PDB entry 1JV2 | X-ray diffraction, 3.10 A resolution | chains A and B

== Chain A ==
Molecule: Integrin, alpha V
Organism: Homo sapiens
Sequence (957 residues; each row starts with the number of its first residue):
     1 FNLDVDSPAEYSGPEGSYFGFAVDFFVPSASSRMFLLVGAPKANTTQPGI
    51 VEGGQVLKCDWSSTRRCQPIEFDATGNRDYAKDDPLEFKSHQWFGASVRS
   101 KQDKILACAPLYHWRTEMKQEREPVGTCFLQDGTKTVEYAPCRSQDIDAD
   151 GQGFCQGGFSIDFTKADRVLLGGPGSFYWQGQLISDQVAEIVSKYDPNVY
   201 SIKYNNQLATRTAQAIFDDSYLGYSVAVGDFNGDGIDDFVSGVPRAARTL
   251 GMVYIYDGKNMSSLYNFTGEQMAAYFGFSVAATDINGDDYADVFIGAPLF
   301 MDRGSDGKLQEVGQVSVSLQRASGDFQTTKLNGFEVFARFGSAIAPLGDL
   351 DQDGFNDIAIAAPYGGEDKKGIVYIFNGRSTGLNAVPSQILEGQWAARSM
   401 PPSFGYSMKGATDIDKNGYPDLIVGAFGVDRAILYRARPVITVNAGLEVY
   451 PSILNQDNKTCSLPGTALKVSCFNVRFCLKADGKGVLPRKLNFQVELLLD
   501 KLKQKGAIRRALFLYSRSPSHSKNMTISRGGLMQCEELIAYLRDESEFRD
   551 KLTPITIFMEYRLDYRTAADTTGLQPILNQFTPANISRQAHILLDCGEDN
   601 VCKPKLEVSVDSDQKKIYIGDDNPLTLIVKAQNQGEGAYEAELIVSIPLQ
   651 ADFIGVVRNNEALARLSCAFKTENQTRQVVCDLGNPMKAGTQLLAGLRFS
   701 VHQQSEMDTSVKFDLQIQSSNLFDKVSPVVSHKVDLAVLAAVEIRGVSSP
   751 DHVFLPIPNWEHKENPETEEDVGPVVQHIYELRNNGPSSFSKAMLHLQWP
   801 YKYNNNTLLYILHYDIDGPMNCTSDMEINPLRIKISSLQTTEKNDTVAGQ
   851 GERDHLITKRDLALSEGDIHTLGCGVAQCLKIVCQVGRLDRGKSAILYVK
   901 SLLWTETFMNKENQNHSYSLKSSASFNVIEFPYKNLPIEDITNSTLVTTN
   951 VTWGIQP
Not modelled in the structure: 839-867, 957
Cystine bridges: Cys59-Cys67, Cys108-Cys128, Cys142-Cys155, Cys461-Cys472, Cys478-Cys535, Cys596-Cys602, Cys668-Cys681, Cys822-Cys884, Cys874-Cys879
Covalently attached groups: N-acetylglucosamine (NAG) linked to Asn44, Asn260, Asn266, Asn458, Asn585, Asn943, Asn950
Bound ions: Ca2+ site 1: Asp230, Asn232, Ile236, Asp238; Ca2+ site 2: Asp284, Asn286, Asp288, Tyr290, Asp292; Ca2+ site 3: Asp351, Asp353, Phe355, Asp357; Ca2+ site 4: Asp413, Asp415, Asn417, Tyr419, Pro420, Asp421; Ca2+ site 5: Gly597, Asp599, Val601, Glu636

== Chain B ==
Molecule: Platelet membrane glycoprotein iiia beta subunit
Organism: Homo sapiens
Sequence (692 residues; numbered 1 to 692; the number before each row is that of its first residue):
     1 GPNICTTRGVSSCQQCLAVSPMCAWCSDEALPLGSPRCDLKENLLKDNCA
    51 PESIEFPVSEARVLEDRPLSDKGSGDSSQVTQVSPQRIALRLRPDDSKNF
   101 SIQVRQVEDYPVDIYYLMDLSYSMKDDLWSIQNLGTKLATQMRKLTSNLR
   151 IGFGAFVDKPVSPYMYISPPEALENPCYDMKTTCLPMFGYKHVLTLTDQV
   201 TRFNEEVKKQSVSRNRDAPEGGFDAIMQATVCDEKIGWRNDASHLLVFTT
   251 DAKTHIALDGRLAGIVQPNDGQCHVGSDNHYSASTTMDYPSLGLMTEKLS
   301 QKNINLIFAVTENVVNLYQNYSELIPGTTVGVLSMDSSNVLQLIVDAYGK
   351 IRSKVELEVRDLPEELSLSFNATCLNNEVIPGLKSCMGLKIGDTVSFSIE
   401 AKVRGCPQEKEKSFTIKPVGFKDSLIVQVTFDCDCACQAQAEPNSHRCNN
   451 GNGTFECGVCRCGPGWLGSQCECSEEDYRPSQQDECSPREGQPVCSQRGE
   501 CLCGQCVCHSSDFGKITGKYCECDDFSCVRYKGEMCSGHGQCSCGDCLCD
   551 SDWTGYYCNCTTRTDTCMSSNGLLCSGRGKCECGSCVCIQPGSYGDTCEK
   601 CPTCPDACTFKKECVECKKFDREPYMTENTCNRYCRDEIESVKELKDTGK
   651 DAVNCTYKNEDDCVVRFQYYEDSSGKSILYVVEEPECPKGPD
Not modelled in the structure: 1-54, 435-531, 691-692
Cystine bridges: Cys177-Cys184, Cys232-Cys273, Cys374-Cys386, Cys406-Cys433, Cys536-Cys544, Cys542-Cys547, Cys549-Cys558, Cys560-Cys583, Cys567-Cys581, Cys575-Cys586, Cys588-Cys598, Cys601-Cys604, Cys608-Cys655, Cys614-Cys635, Cys617-Cys631, Cys663-Cys687
Covalently attached groups: N-acetylglucosamine (NAG) linked to Asn320, Asn371; glycan linked to Asn559, Asn654
Bound ions: Ca2+: Ser123, Asp126, Asp127, Met335
From the paper describing this entry:
  - Ca2+ coordination: Ser123, Asp126, Asp127, Met335
  - contacts within the chain: Ile114-Ile344, Leu138-Ile344, Leu245-Ile344
  - disease-associated variants - S162L: decreased stability (citing earlier work)
  - specificity-determining residues: Asp179 to Thr183 (citing earlier work)

== Interface between chain A and chain B ==
Contacting residue pairs - 97 pairs, chain A then chain B:
  Tyr18(A) - Val266(B)  hydrophobic
  Phe21(A) - Arg261(B)
  Phe21(A) - Val266(B)  hydrophobic
  Lys42(A) - Gly264(B)
  Trp93(A) - Gly264(B)
  Trp93(A) - Val266(B)  hydrophobic
  Leu111(A) - Leu262(B)
  Leu111(A) - Gly264(B)
  Gln120(A) - Pro169(B)
  Arg122(A) - Ile167(B)
  Arg122(A) - Ser168(B)
  Phe154(A) - Ile167(B)  hydrophobic
  Phe154(A) - Arg216(B)
  Gln156(A) - Leu262(B)
  Phe159(A) - Arg261(B)
  Phe159(A) - Leu262(B)  hydrophobic
  Trp179(A) - Pro163(B)  hydrophobic
  Trp179(A) - Asp217(B)
  Trp179(A) - Leu262(B)  hydrophobic
  Asp218(A) - Lys253(B)
  Asp219(A) - Asp217(B)
  Asp219(A) - Ala218(B)
  Asp219(A) - Pro219(B)
  Asp219(A) - Lys253(B)  salt bridge
  Tyr221(A) - Asp259(B)
  Tyr221(A) - Leu262(B)
  Tyr224(A) - Leu258(B)  hydrogen bond (side chain-backbone)
  Tyr224(A) - Arg261(B)  hydrogen bond
  Tyr224(A) - Leu262(B)  hydrophobic
  Arg245(A) - Pro219(B)
  Arg245(A) - Thr254(B)  hydrogen bond (side chain-backbone)
  Arg245(A) - Asp259(B)  salt bridge
  Thr249(A) - Ile256(B)
  Thr249(A) - Tyr321(B)  hydrogen bond
  Gln271(A) - Leu324(B)
  Met272(A) - Asn320(B)
  Met272(A) - Leu324(B)
  Ala273(A) - Ile256(B)  hydrophobic
  Ala273(A) - Leu292(B)  hydrophobic
  Ala273(A) - Tyr321(B)  hydrophobic
  Tyr275(A) - Ile256(B)  hydrophobic
  Tyr275(A) - Ala257(B)
  Tyr275(A) - Leu258(B)  hydrogen bond (side chain-backbone)
  Tyr275(A) - Asp259(B)  hydrogen bond
  Phe278(A) - Leu258(B)  hydrophobic
  Pro298(A) - Leu258(B)  hydrophobic
  Leu299(A) - Ala257(B)  hydrophobic
  Met301(A) - Leu324(B)  hydrophobic
  Arg303(A) - Arg563(B)
  Arg303(A) - Asp565(B)  salt bridge
  Ser305(A) - Asp552(B)
  Ser305(A) - Trp553(B)
  Ser305(A) - Arg563(B)
  Asp306(A) - Asp552(B)  hydrogen bond (backbone-side chain)
  Gly307(A) - Arg563(B)
  Gly307(A) - Asp565(B)
  Lys308(A) - Val359(B)
  Leu309(A) - Leu324(B)
  Glu311(A) - Ser291(B)  hydrogen bond
  Phe337(A) - Leu294(B)  hydrophobic
  Phe337(A) - Glu297(B)
  Arg339(A) - Leu258(B)
  Arg339(A) - Pro268(B)
  Ser399(A) - Gln267(B)
  Met400(A) - Gln267(B)
  Pro401(A) - Pro268(B)
  Tyr406(A) - Arg261(B)  hydrogen bond
  Phe427(A) - Val266(B)  hydrophobic
  Ile654(A) - Tyr557(B)  hydrophobic
  Arg658(A) - Met535(B)  hydrogen bond (side chain-backbone)
  Arg665(A) - Met535(B)
  Leu666(A) - Met535(B)
  Ser667(A) - Met535(B)
  Cys668(A) - Met535(B)
  Arg745(A) - Gly592(B)
  Arg745(A) - Thr603(B)
  Gly746(A) - Thr603(B)
  Val747(A) - Pro602(B)
  Val747(A) - Thr603(B)
  Ser749(A) - Asp606(B)
  Phe754(A) - Thr656(B)
  Phe754(A) - Tyr657(B)  hydrophobic
  Phe754(A) - Lys658(B)
  Pro758(A) - Arg666(B)
  Glu770(A) - Lys650(B)  salt bridge
  Ile779(A) - Pro602(B)
  Glu781(A) - Tyr594(B)  hydrogen bond
  Glu781(A) - Pro602(B)
  Glu781(A) - Thr603(B)  hydrogen bond
  Arg783(A) - Tyr594(B)
  Ser894(A) - Tyr594(B)  hydrogen bond
  Ile896(A) - Pro602(B)  hydrophobic
  Tyr898(A) - Pro602(B)
  Ile955(A) - Val664(B)  hydrophobic
  Ile955(A) - Glu686(B)
  Ile955(A) - Cys687(B)
  Ile955(A) - Pro688(B)
Interface residues without a listed pair, chain A (72 interface residues in all): His113, Lys119, Glu121, Ala149, Pro174, Arg248, Gly304, Tyr364, Arg698, Glu743, Pro750, Asp751, Gly954
Interface residues without a listed pair, chain B (63 interface residues in all): Ser162, Tyr164, Pro170, Tyr178, His255, Ala263, Gly293, Leu317, Cys536, Ser537, Gly538, Ser551, Tyr556, Gln590, Thr609
Interface features reported in the paper:
  - pairs named by the authors: Phe21(A)-Arg261(B) (cation-pi contact), Phe159(A)-Arg261(B) (cation-pi contact), Tyr224(A)-Arg261(B) (cation-pi contact), Phe278(A)-Arg261(B) (cation-pi contact), Tyr406(A)-Arg261(B) (cation-pi contact)
  - interface residues, chain A: Tyr18(A), Trp93(A), Tyr221(A), Tyr275(A)
  - epitope / paratope residues, chain B: Asp217(B) (citing earlier work)
  - interface residues, chain B: Ser162(B), Pro163(B), Arg261(B)

== Summary ==
The interface between chain A and chain B involves 72 residues on one side and 63 on the other; the contacts
include 13 hydrogen bonds and 4 salt bridges. Polar pairs include Asp219(A)-Lys253(B), Arg245(A)-Asp259(B) and
Arg303(A)-Asp565(B). The paper describes cation-pi contacts between Phe21(A) and Arg261(B), Phe159(A) and
Arg261(B) and Tyr224(A) and Arg261(B) among others. From the paper: S162L of chain B reduces stability; the
epitope/paratope residue Asp217(B).
Here chain A is Integrin, alpha V and chain B is Platelet membrane glycoprotein iiia beta subunit, both from
Homo sapiens. Entry 1JV2 (Crystal structure of the extracellular segment of integrin alphavbeta3) was
determined by X-ray diffraction.
